7MQ1 - chains B and C of the 3 polymer chains in the assembly; structure by X-ray diffraction, 2.02 A resolution.

== Chain B (and C) ==
Name: Copper-sensing transcriptional repressor csoR
From: Streptococcus pneumoniae D39
Notes: chain C of this document is another copy of the same molecule, construct and numbering; everything in this record applies to it too
UniProtKB: A0A0B7LQC0 (A0A0B7LQC0_STREE); residue numbers follow UniProt; this construct covers 2-85
Chain sequence (85 residues; each row starts with the number of its first residue):
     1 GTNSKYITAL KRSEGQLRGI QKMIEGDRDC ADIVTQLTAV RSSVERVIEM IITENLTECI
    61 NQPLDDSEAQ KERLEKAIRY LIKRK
Not modelled in the structure: 84-85 (chain C: 1-2, 85)
Differences from the reference sequence: expression tag (1); engineered mutation Ala9 (Cys in A0A0B7LQC0)

== Interface between chain B and chain C ==
Residue-residue contacts (19; chain B residue first):
  Gln70(B) - Asn61(C)
  Lys71(B) - Glu54(C)  salt bridge
  Lys71(B) - Thr57(C)
  Lys71(B) - Asn61(C)
  Leu74(B) - Thr57(C)
  Leu74(B) - Ile60(C)  hydrophobic
  Leu74(B) - Asn61(C)
  Glu75(B) - Thr53(C)
  Glu75(B) - Glu54(C)
  Glu75(B) - Thr57(C)
  Ile78(B) - Thr53(C)
  Ile78(B) - Leu56(C)  hydrophobic
  Ile78(B) - Thr57(C)
  Arg79(B) - Glu49(C)  salt bridge
  Arg79(B) - Thr53(C)
  Leu81(B) - Leu81(C)  hydrophobic
  Ile82(B) - Glu49(C)
  Ile82(B) - Thr53(C)
  Ile82(B) - Leu81(C)  hydrophobic
Interface residues without a listed pair, chain B (9 interface residues in all): Ile60
Interface residues without a listed pair, chain C (12 interface residues in all): Arg46, Met50, Ile52, Glu58

== Overview ==
The interface between chain B and chain C involves 9 residues on one side and 12 on the other; the contacts
include 2 salt bridges. Polar contacts include Lys71(B)-Glu54(C) and Arg79(B)-Glu49(C).
Chain B and chain C are both Copper-sensing transcriptional repressor csoR (Streptococcus pneumoniae D39); the
structure, C9A Streptococcus pneumoniae CstR in the reduced state, space group C2, was determined by X-ray
diffraction, deposited together with 7MQ2 and 7MQ3.
